6PBX - chains C and E of the 8 polymer chains in the assembly; structure by electron microscopy, 4.00 A resolution.

== Chain C (and E) ==
Molecule: Potassium voltage-gated channel subfamily H member 1
Source organism: Rattus norvegicus
Notes: chain E of this document is another copy of the same molecule, construct and numbering; everything in this record applies to it too
UniProtKB: Q63472 (KCNH1_RAT); the construct lacks a stretch of the UniProt sequence, so the offset changes along the chain: 14-773 = UniProt 14-773; 774-848 = UniProt 888-962
Chain sequence (846 residues; numbered 12 to 857; the number before each row is that of its first residue):
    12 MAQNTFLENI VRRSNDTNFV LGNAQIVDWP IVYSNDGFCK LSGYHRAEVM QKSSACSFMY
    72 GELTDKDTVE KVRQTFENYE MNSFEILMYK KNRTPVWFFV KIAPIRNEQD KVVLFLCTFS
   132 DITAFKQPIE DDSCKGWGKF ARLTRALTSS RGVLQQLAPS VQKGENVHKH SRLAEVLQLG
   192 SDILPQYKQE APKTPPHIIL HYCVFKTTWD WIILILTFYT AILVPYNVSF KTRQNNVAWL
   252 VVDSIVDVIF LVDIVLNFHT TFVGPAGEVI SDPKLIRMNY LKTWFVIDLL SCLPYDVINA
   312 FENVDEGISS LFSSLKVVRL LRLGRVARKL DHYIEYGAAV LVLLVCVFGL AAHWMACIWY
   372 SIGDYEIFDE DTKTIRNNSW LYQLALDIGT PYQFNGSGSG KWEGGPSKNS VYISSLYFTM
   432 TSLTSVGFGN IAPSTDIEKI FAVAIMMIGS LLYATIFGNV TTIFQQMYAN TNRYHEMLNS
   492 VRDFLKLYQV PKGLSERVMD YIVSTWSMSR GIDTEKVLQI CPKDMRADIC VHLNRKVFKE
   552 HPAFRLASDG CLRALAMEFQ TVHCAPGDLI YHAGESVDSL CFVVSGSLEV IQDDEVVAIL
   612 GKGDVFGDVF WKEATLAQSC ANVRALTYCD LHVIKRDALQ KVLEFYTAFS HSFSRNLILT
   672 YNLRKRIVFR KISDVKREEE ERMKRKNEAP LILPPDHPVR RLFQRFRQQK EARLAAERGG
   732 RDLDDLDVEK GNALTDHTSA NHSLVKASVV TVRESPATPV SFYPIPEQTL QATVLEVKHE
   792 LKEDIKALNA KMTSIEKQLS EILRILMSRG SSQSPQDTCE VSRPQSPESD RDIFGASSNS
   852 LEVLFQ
Unresolved in the structure: 12-13, 202-213, 243-246, 274-283, 305-323, 407-411, 697-705, 721-857
Differences from the reference sequence: expression tag (12-13, 849-857)
Curated features (UniProtKB/Swiss-Prot):
  - region: Phe-151 to Arg-162 (Required for phosphatidylinositol bisphosphate binding), Tyr-672 to Leu-674 (Interaction with cyclic nucleotide-binding pocket)
  - motif: Ser-436 to Asn-441 (Selectivity filter)
  - glycosylation (N-linked (GlcNAc...) asparagine): Asn-388, Asn-406
  - modified residue (Phosphoserine): Ser-833, Ser-837, Ser-840

== Interface between chain C and chain E ==
Residue-residue contacts - 123 pairs, chain C then chain E:
  Gln-14(C) / Pro-577(E)
  Gln-14(C) / Leu-637(E)
  Gln-14(C) / Tyr-639(E)
  Asn-15(C) / Leu-637(E)  hydrogen bond (backbone-backbone)
  Thr-16(C) / Thr-638(E)
  Leu-18(C) / Ile-610(E)  hydrophobic
  Asn-34(C) / Glu-606(E)
  Asn-34(C) / Val-607(E)  hydrogen bond (side chain-backbone)
  Ala-35(C) / Ile-683(E)
  Gln-36(C) / Glu-606(E)
  Gln-36(C) / Lys-682(E)
  Gln-36(C) / Ile-683(E)  hydrogen bond (backbone-backbone)
  Ile-37(C) / Phe-680(E)  hydrophobic
  Ile-37(C) / Arg-681(E)
  Ile-37(C) / Ile-683(E)
  Val-38(C) / Arg-681(E)  hydrogen bond (backbone-backbone)
  Val-38(C) / Lys-682(E)
  Val-38(C) / Ile-683(E)
  Val-38(C) / Val-686(E)  hydrophobic
  Val-43(C) / Val-607(E)
  Val-43(C) / Val-608(E)
  Val-43(C) / Ala-609(E)
  Val-43(C) / Ile-610(E)  hydrogen bond (backbone-backbone)
  Tyr-44(C) / Ile-610(E)
  His-56(C) / Ile-669(E)
  Arg-57(C) / Asp-615(E)  salt bridge
  Ala-58(C) / Ile-669(E)  hydrophobic
  Ala-58(C) / Leu-670(E)
  Met-61(C) / Ala-609(E)  hydrophobic
  Gln-62(C) / Val-608(E)
  Gln-62(C) / Ile-678(E)
  Tyr-198(C) / Glu-600(E)  hydrogen bond
  Tyr-198(C) / Val-607(E)
  Tyr-198(C) / Ile-610(E)
  Tyr-198(C) / Leu-637(E)
  Glu-346(C) / His-486(E)
  Gly-348(C) / Tyr-479(E)
  Val-351(C) / Tyr-479(E)
  Asn-389(C) / Ile-399(E)
  Phe-429(C) / Phe-439(E)  hydrophobic
  Thr-432(C) / Val-437(E)
  Thr-432(C) / Phe-439(E)
  Ser-436(C) / Thr-435(E)
  Ser-436(C) / Ser-436(E)
  Ser-436(C) / Val-437(E)
  Val-437(C) / Val-437(E)
  Gly-438(C) / Val-437(E)
  Gly-438(C) / Gly-438(E)
  Gly-438(C) / Phe-439(E)
  Phe-439(C) / Phe-439(E)
  Ala-443(C) / Asn-441(E)
  Pro-444(C) / Tyr-428(E)
  Pro-444(C) / Asn-441(E)  hydrogen bond (backbone-side chain)
  Ser-445(C) / Asp-398(E)  hydrogen bond
  Ser-445(C) / Ile-399(E)
  Asp-447(C) / Ile-424(E)
  Lys-450(C) / Leu-395(E)
  Lys-450(C) / Ser-425(E)  hydrogen bond
  Ala-453(C) / Tyr-428(E)  hydrophobic
  Val-454(C) / Tyr-428(E)  hydrophobic
  Met-457(C) / Tyr-428(E)  hydrophobic
  Met-457(C) / Met-431(E)  hydrophobic
  Met-457(C) / Thr-432(E)
  Met-457(C) / Thr-435(E)
  Met-457(C) / Val-437(E)  hydrophobic
  Met-458(C) / Val-356(E)  hydrophobic
  Met-458(C) / Phe-359(E)  hydrophobic
  Ser-461(C) / Thr-435(E)
  Ser-461(C) / Tyr-464(E)
  Ser-461(C) / Phe-468(E)
  Leu-462(C) / Val-356(E)  hydrophobic
  Tyr-464(C) / Tyr-464(E)
  Tyr-464(C) / Phe-468(E)  hydrophobic
  Ala-465(C) / Phe-468(E)
  Ala-465(C) / Val-471(E)
  Thr-466(C) / Val-471(E)
  Thr-466(C) / Phe-475(E)
  Phe-468(C) / Phe-468(E)  hydrophobic
  Gly-469(C) / Thr-472(E)
  Gly-469(C) / Phe-475(E)
  Asn-470(C) / Phe-475(E)
  Asn-470(C) / Tyr-479(E)
  Thr-472(C) / Thr-472(E)
  Thr-473(C) / Phe-475(E)
  Thr-473(C) / Gln-476(E)
  Gln-476(C) / Gln-476(E)
  Gln-477(C) / Tyr-479(E)
  Gln-477(C) / Asn-483(E)
  Ile-523(C) / Ser-491(E)
  Ile-523(C) / Asp-494(E)
  Ile-523(C) / Phe-495(E)
  Thr-525(C) / Phe-495(E)
  Val-528(C) / Val-492(E)  hydrophobic
  Val-528(C) / Phe-495(E)  hydrophobic
  Leu-529(C) / Phe-495(E)  hydrophobic
  Ile-531(C) / Tyr-512(E)  hydrogen bond (backbone-side chain)
  Ile-531(C) / Ile-513(E)  hydrophobic
  Cys-532(C) / Val-509(E)  hydrophobic
  Cys-532(C) / Tyr-512(E)  hydrophobic
  Pro-533(C) / Tyr-512(E)
  Asp-535(C) / Asp-579(E)
  Asp-535(C) / Leu-580(E)
  Met-536(C) / Leu-505(E)  hydrophobic
  Met-536(C) / Arg-508(E)
  Met-536(C) / Asp-579(E)
  Asp-539(C) / Leu-505(E)
  Ile-540(C) / Val-509(E)  hydrophobic
  His-543(C) / Tyr-499(E)  hydrogen bond (side chain-backbone)
  His-543(C) / Gln-500(E)  hydrogen bond (side chain-backbone)
  His-543(C) / Val-501(E)
  His-543(C) / Pro-502(E)
  Leu-544(C) / Tyr-499(E)  hydrophobic
  Arg-546(C) / Gln-500(E)
  Asp-560(C) / His-583(E)  salt bridge
  Arg-564(C) / Leu-580(E)
  Arg-564(C) / His-583(E)
  Arg-564(C) / Glu-586(E)
  Phe-656(C) / Gly-585(E)
  Phe-656(C) / Ser-587(E)
  Phe-656(C) / Ala-628(E)
  Phe-656(C) / Gln-629(E)  hydrogen bond (backbone-side chain)
  Tyr-657(C) / Gly-585(E)  hydrogen bond (side chain-backbone)
  Tyr-657(C) / Gln-629(E)
Also at the interface, not in a pair above, chain C (79 interface residues in all): Trp-40, Ile-42, Tyr-90, Tyr-347, Leu-355, Ser-433, Gly-440, Ile-442, Asn-481, Met-519, Arg-521, Gly-561, His-574
Also at the interface, not in a pair above, chain E (77 interface residues in all): Leu-352, Leu-427, Ile-442, Ile-467, Glu-487, Met-488, Leu-498, Ala-584, Ser-598, Gly-612, Leu-627, Thr-671

== Summary ==
79 residues of chain C and 77 residues of chain E are in contact; the contacts include 14 hydrogen bonds and 2
salt bridges. Polar pairs include Arg-57(C)/Asp-615(E), Asp-560(C)/His-583(E) and Asn-34(C)/Val-607(E).
Chain C and chain E are both Potassium voltage-gated channel subfamily H member 1 (Rattus norvegicus); the
structure, Single particle cryo-EM structure of the voltage-gated K+ channel Eag1 3-13 deletion mutant bound
to calmodulin ..., was determined by electron microscopy, deposited together with 6PBY.
